Entry 5BRM (X-ray diffraction, 2.65 A resolution); this record covers chains A and F of the 15 polymer chains in the assembly.

# Chain A (and F)
Molecule: MOB kinase activator 1A
Organism: Homo sapiens
Notes: chain F of this document is another copy of the same molecule, construct and numbering; everything in this record applies to it too
Reference sequence: Q9H8S9 (MOB1A_HUMAN); residues 41-216 here = UniProt positions 41-216
Chain sequence (177 residues; each row starts with the number of its first residue):
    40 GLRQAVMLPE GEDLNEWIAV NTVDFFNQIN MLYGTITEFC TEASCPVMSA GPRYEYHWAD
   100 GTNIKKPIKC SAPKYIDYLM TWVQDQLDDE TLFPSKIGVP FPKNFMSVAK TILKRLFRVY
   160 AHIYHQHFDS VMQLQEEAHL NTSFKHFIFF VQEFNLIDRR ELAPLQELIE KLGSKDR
Disordered / not traced: 40-51, 134-139, 212-216 (chain F: 40-51, 212-216)
Differences from the reference sequence: expression tag (40)
Curated features (UniProtKB/Swiss-Prot):
  - binding site (Zn(2+)): Cys-79, Cys-84, His-161, His-166
  - modified residue (Phosphothreonine): Thr-74, Thr-181
Ion coordination: Zn2+: Cys-79, Cys-84, His-161, His-166
From the paper describing this entry:
  - Zn2+ coordination: Cys-79, Cys-84, His-161, His-166

# How chain A and chain F interact
Residue-residue contacts - 22 pairs, chain A then chain F:
  Asp-52(A) with Met-70(F); Glu-175(F)
  Glu-55(A) with Met-70(F)
  Trp-56(A) with Met-70(F); His-178(F)
  Val-59(A) with Asn-66(F); Gln-67(F)
  Asp-63(A) with Asp-63(F); Asn-66(F), hydrogen bond; Gln-67(F), hydrogen bond
  Asn-66(A) with Val-59(F); Val-62(F); Asp-63(F)
  Gln-67(A) with Val-59(F); Asp-63(F), hydrogen bond
  Met-70(A) with Glu-55(F); Trp-56(F), hydrophobic
  His-178(A) with Leu-53(F); Trp-56(F); Phe-193(F)
  His-185(A) with His-185(F)
  Phe-193(A) with His-178(F)
Also at the interface, not in a pair above, chain A (14 interface residues in all): Val-62, Leu-71, Ser-182
Also at the interface, not in a pair above, chain F (16 interface residues in all): Leu-71, Leu-173, Ser-182

# Overview
Chain A and chain F form an interface of 14 and 16 residues respectively, with 3 hydrogen bonds. Polar
contacts include Asp-63(A)/Asn-66(F) and Asp-63(A)/Gln-67(F). The Zn2+ site is built by Cys-79(A), Cys-84(A),
His-161(A) and His-166(A). From UniProt: 4 Zn2+-binding residues on chain A. From the paper: Zn2+ coordination
by Cys-79(A), Cys-84(A) and His-161(A) among others.
Both chains are MOB kinase activator 1A (Homo sapiens). Entry 5BRM (Structural basis for Mob1-dependent
activation of the core Mst-Lats kinase cascade in Hippo signaling) was determined by X-ray diffraction (same
publication as 5BRK).
